PDB entry 9BQ5 | electron microscopy, 2.36 A resolution | chains F and T of the 24 polymer chains in the assembly

== Chain F (and T) ==
Molecule: Ferritin light chain
Organism: Homo sapiens
Notes: chain T of this document is another copy of the same molecule, construct and numbering; everything in this record applies to it too
UniProtKB: P02792 (FRIL_HUMAN); residues 5-176 here correspond to UniProt positions 2-173 (UniProt number = residue number - 3)
Sequence (172 residues; row label = number of the first residue in the row):
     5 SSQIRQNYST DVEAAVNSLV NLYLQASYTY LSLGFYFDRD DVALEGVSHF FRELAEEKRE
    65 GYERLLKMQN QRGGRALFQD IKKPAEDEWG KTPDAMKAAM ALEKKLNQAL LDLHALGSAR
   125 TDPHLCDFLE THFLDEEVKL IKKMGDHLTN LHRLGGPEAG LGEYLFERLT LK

== Interface between chain F and chain T ==
Pairs across the interface (66; chain F residue first):
  Ser6(F) - Asp44(T)  hydrogen bond
  Gln7(F) - Asp44(T)  hydrogen bond (side chain-backbone)
  Ile8(F) - Asp44(T)
  Leu28(F) - Tyr32(T)  hydrophobic
  Leu28(F) - Leu35(T)  hydrophobic
  Tyr32(F) - Leu28(T)  hydrophobic
  Tyr32(F) - Phe82(T)  hydrophobic
  Tyr32(F) - Gln83(T)  hydrogen bond (side chain-backbone)
  Tyr32(F) - Ile85(T)  hydrophobic
  Leu35(F) - Leu28(T)  hydrophobic
  Leu35(F) - Tyr66(T)  hydrophobic
  Leu35(F) - Glu67(T)
  Leu35(F) - Leu70(T)  hydrophobic
  Ser36(F) - Phe82(T)
  Phe39(F) - Glu67(T)
  Phe39(F) - Leu70(T)  hydrophobic
  Phe39(F) - Lys71(T)
  Phe39(F) - Asn74(T)  hydrogen bond (backbone-side chain)
  Asp42(F) - Asn74(T)  hydrogen bond
  Arg43(F) - Asn74(T)
  Arg43(F) - Arg79(T)
  Asp44(F) - Ser6(T)  hydrogen bond
  Asp44(F) - Gln7(T)  hydrogen bond
  Asp44(F) - Ile8(T)
  Asp44(F) - Gly77(T)
  Asp44(F) - Arg79(T)  salt bridge
  Asp45(F) - Arg79(T)  salt bridge
  Arg56(F) - Glu67(T)  salt bridge
  Arg63(F) - Arg63(T)
  Arg63(F) - Glu67(T)  salt bridge
  Tyr66(F) - Leu35(T)  hydrophobic
  Tyr66(F) - Arg63(T)
  Glu67(F) - Phe39(T)
  Glu67(F) - Arg56(T)  salt bridge
  Leu70(F) - Leu35(T)  hydrophobic
  Leu70(F) - Phe39(T)  hydrophobic
  Lys71(F) - Phe39(T)
  Lys71(F) - Asp42(T)  salt bridge
  Asn74(F) - Phe39(T)  hydrogen bond (side chain-backbone)
  Asn74(F) - Asp42(T)
  Asn74(F) - Arg43(T)  hydrogen bond (side chain-backbone)
  Gly77(F) - Asp44(T)
  Arg79(F) - Arg43(T)
  Arg79(F) - Asp44(T)  salt bridge
  Arg79(F) - Asp45(T)  salt bridge
  Leu81(F) - Asp91(T)
  Phe82(F) - Tyr32(T)  hydrophobic
  Phe82(F) - Leu35(T)  hydrophobic
  Phe82(F) - Ser36(T)
  Phe82(F) - Lys87(T)
  Phe82(F) - Pro88(T)
  Gln83(F) - Tyr32(T)  hydrogen bond (backbone-side chain)
  Gln83(F) - Lys87(T)  hydrogen bond
  Asp84(F) - Ile85(T)
  Asp84(F) - Lys86(T)
  Asp84(F) - Lys87(T)  salt bridge
  Ile85(F) - Tyr32(T)  hydrophobic
  Ile85(F) - Asp84(T)
  Ile85(F) - Ile85(T)  hydrogen bond (backbone-backbone)
  Lys86(F) - Asp84(T)  salt bridge
  Lys87(F) - Phe82(T)
  Lys87(F) - Gln83(T)
  Lys87(F) - Asp84(T)  hydrogen bond (backbone-side chain)
  Pro88(F) - Phe82(T)
  Asp91(F) - Leu81(T)
  Asp91(F) - Phe82(T)  hydrogen bond (side chain-backbone)
Interface residues without a listed pair, chain F (31 interface residues in all): Asn25
Interface residues without a listed pair, chain T (33 interface residues in all): Asn25, Gly78, Ala80

== Overview ==
31 residues of chain F face 33 of chain T across their interface; the contacts include 14 hydrogen bonds and
10 salt bridges. Polar pairs include Asp44(F)-Arg79(T), Asp45(F)-Arg79(T) and Arg56(F)-Glu67(T).
Chain F and chain T are both Ferritin light chain (Homo sapiens); the structure, C-terminus truncated (last
two residues) mutant of Human light chain ferritin reacted with iron (3 Fe2+ ..., was determined by electron
microscopy together with 9BPI, 9BPJ and 9BPK from the same study.
